8S9V - chains D and E of the 7 polymer chains in the assembly; structure by electron microscopy, 3.00 A resolution.

== Chain D ==
Name: Cas7-2x
Source organism: Synechocystis sp. PCC 6803
UniProt: Q6ZED3 (Q6ZED3_SYNY3); residue numbers follow UniProt; this construct covers 1-522
Sequence (522 residues; numbered 1 to 522; the number before each row is that of its first residue):
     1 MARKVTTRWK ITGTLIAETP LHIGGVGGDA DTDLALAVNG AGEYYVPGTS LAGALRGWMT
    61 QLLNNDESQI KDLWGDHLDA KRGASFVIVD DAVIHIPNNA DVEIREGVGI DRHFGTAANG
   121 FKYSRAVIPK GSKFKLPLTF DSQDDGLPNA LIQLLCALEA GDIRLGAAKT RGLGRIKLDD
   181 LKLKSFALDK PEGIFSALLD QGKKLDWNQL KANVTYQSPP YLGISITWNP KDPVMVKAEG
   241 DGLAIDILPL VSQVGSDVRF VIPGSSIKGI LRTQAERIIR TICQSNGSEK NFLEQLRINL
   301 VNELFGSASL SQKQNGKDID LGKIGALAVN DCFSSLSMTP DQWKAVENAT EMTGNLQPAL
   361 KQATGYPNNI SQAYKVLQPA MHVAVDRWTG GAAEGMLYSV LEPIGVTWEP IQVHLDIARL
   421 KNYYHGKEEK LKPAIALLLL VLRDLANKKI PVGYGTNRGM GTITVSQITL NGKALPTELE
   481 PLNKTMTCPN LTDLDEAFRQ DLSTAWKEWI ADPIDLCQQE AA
Disordered / not traced: 1, 520-522
Bound ions: Mg2+: L397 (shared with 1 residue of chain G)
Reported in the primary citation:
  - catalytic residues: D33, D246
  - Mg2+ coordination: D246
  - mutagenesis - D29A/D31A/D33A, D241A/D246A: abolished catalytic activity with Self-target RNA

== Chain E ==
Name: TIGR03986 family CRISPR-associated RAMP protein
Source organism: Synechocystis sp. PCC 6803
UniProt: Q6ZED5 (Q6ZED5_SYNY3); residues 1-795 here = UniProt positions 1-795
Sequence (795 residues; each row starts with the number of its first residue):
     1 MTVGTLGVVG SAKNLKLQLS FINTRQQYVQ ITLFERNSFK VAEEEFSTEL VEIIKTALPT
    61 LKNKKVEFEE DGDQIKQIRE KGQAWVGAAE QIAPYVLPSG NITETPRNVN ASNFHNPYNF
   121 VPALPRDGIT GDLGDCAPAG HSYYHGDKYS GRIAVKLTTV TPLLIPDASK EEINNNHKTY
   181 PVRIGKDGKP YLPPTSIKGM LRSAYEAVTN SRLAVFEDHD SRLAYRMPAT MGLQMVPARI
   241 EGDNIVLYPG TSRIGNNGRP ANNDPMYAAW LPYYQNRIAY DGSRDYQMAE HGDHVRFWAE
   301 RYTRGNFCYW RVRQIARHNQ NLGNRPERGR NYGQHHSTGV IEQFEGFVYK TNKNIGNKHD
   361 ERVFIIDRES IEIPLSRDLR RKWRELITSY QEIHKKEVDR GDTGPSAVNG AVWSRQIIAD
   421 ESERNLSDGT LCYAHVKKED GQYKILNLYP VMITRGLYEI APVDLLDETL KPATDKKQLS
   481 PADRVFGWVN QRGNGCYKGQ LRIHSVTCQH DDAIDDFGNQ NFSVPLAILG QPKPEQARFY
   541 CADDRKGIPL EDGYDRDDGY SDSEQGLRGR KVYPHHKGLP NGYWSNPTED RSQQAIQGHY
   601 QEYRRPKKDG LEQRDDQNRS VKGWVKPLTE FTFEIDVTNL SEVELGALLW LLTLPDLHFH
   661 RLGGGKPLGF GSVRLDIDPD KTDLRNGAGW RDYYGSLLET SQPDFTTLIS QWINAFQTAV
   721 KEEYGSSSFD QVTFIKASGQ SLQGFHDNAS IHYPRSTPEP KPDGEAFKWF VANEKGRRLA
   781 LPALEKSQSF PIKPS
Disordered / not traced: 1-111, 281-286

== Chain D / chain E interface ==
Pairs across the interface (121; chain D residue first):
  R112(D) - H141(E)
  R112(D) - S142(E)  hydrogen bond (backbone-side chain)
  H113(D) - P138(E)
  H113(D) - A139(E)
  H113(D) - G140(E)
  H113(D) - H141(E)  hydrogen bond (backbone-backbone)
  H113(D) - S142(E)  hydrogen bond (backbone-side chain)
  F114(D) - H141(E)
  F114(D) - Y497(E)  hydrophobic
  F114(D) - K498(E)  hydrogen bond (backbone-backbone)
  G115(D) - H141(E)
  G115(D) - K498(E)
  T116(D) - C496(E)  hydrogen bond
  T116(D) - K498(E)
  N119(D) - N494(E)  hydrogen bond
  P230(D) - K186(E)  hydrogen bond (backbone-side chain)
  K231(D) - T507(E)
  D232(D) - H504(E)
  D232(D) - S505(E)  hydrogen bond (side chain-backbone)
  P233(D) - Y191(E)
  Q274(D) - Y694(E)
  R277(D) - H141(E)  hydrogen bond (side chain-backbone)
  R277(D) - S142(E)
  R277(D) - Y143(E)
  R277(D) - Y144(E)
  I278(D) - Y694(E)  hydrophobic
  R280(D) - S142(E)  hydrogen bond (side chain-backbone)
  R280(D) - Y143(E)
  T281(D) - Y143(E)
  T281(D) - Y144(E)  hydrogen bond (side chain-backbone)
  T281(D) - R691(E)
  I282(D) - R691(E)
  I282(D) - Y694(E)
  Q284(D) - Y143(E)
  Q284(D) - Y144(E)
  Q284(D) - G146(E)
  Q284(D) - R691(E)
  S285(D) - Y143(E)
  N286(D) - Y143(E)
  G287(D) - S142(E)
  T353(D) - A168(E)
  T353(D) - E171(E)
  Q357(D) - S169(E)  hydrogen bond (side chain-backbone)
  Y374(D) - S169(E)
  Y374(D) - K170(E)
  K375(D) - I184(E)
  K375(D) - G185(E)
  K375(D) - K186(E)
  Q378(D) - R183(E)  hydrogen bond
  Q378(D) - I184(E)  hydrogen bond (side chain-backbone)
  P379(D) - S169(E)
  A380(D) - R183(E)
  H382(D) - T195(E)
  V385(D) - V215(E)
  D386(D) - V215(E)
  D386(D) - F216(E)
  D386(D) - E217(E)  hydrogen bond (side chain-backbone)
  D386(D) - H219(E)  salt bridge
  R387(D) - R202(E)
  R387(D) - E206(E)  salt bridge
  R387(D) - L213(E)
  R387(D) - A214(E)
  R387(D) - V215(E)  hydrogen bond (backbone-backbone)
  R387(D) - G569(E)
  R387(D) - R570(E)
  R387(D) - K571(E)  hydrogen bond (backbone-backbone)
  W388(D) - F120(E)
  W388(D) - L213(E)  hydrophobic
  W388(D) - V215(E)
  W388(D) - F216(E)  hydrophobic
  W388(D) - L466(E)  hydrophobic
  W388(D) - L567(E)
  W388(D) - G569(E)
  W388(D) - K571(E)
  T389(D) - P532(E)
  T389(D) - K571(E)  hydrogen bond (backbone-side chain)
  A392(D) - E217(E)
  A393(D) - V215(E)  hydrophobic
  A393(D) - E217(E)
  E394(D) - E217(E)  hydrogen bond (backbone-side chain)
  M396(D) - Q491(E)
  E402(D) - R183(E)  salt bridge
  I404(D) - K186(E)  hydrogen bond (backbone-side chain)
  I404(D) - Y191(E)  hydrophobic
  L439(D) - L697(E)  hydrophobic
  L440(D) - Y694(E)
  R443(D) - Y693(E)  hydrogen bond (side chain-backbone)
  R443(D) - S696(E)  hydrogen bond (side chain-backbone)
  R443(D) - L697(E)
  D444(D) - Y694(E)  hydrogen bond
  N447(D) - R152(E)  hydrogen bond (backbone-side chain)
  K448(D) - R152(E)
  K448(D) - R502(E)  hydrogen bond (backbone-side chain)
  K448(D) - H504(E)
  K448(D) - S505(E)  hydrogen bond
  K448(D) - E634(E)  salt bridge
  K449(D) - W690(E)
  K449(D) - Y694(E)
  P451(D) - R502(E)
  T456(D) - K498(E)  hydrogen bond
  T456(D) - R502(E)
  N457(D) - K198(E)  hydrogen bond (backbone-side chain)
  N457(D) - K498(E)
  N457(D) - G499(E)  hydrogen bond (side chain-backbone)
  N457(D) - L501(E)
  N457(D) - R502(E)
  R458(D) - T195(E)
  R458(D) - K198(E)
  G459(D) - P194(E)
  T462(D) - R502(E)  hydrogen bond
  T462(D) - H504(E)
  N490(D) - E699(E)  hydrogen bond
  R499(D) - L697(E)  hydrogen bond (side chain-backbone)
  R499(D) - L698(E)
  Q500(D) - L698(E)
  S503(D) - S696(E)
  S503(D) - L697(E)  hydrogen bond (side chain-backbone)
  S503(D) - L698(E)
  W506(D) - Y694(E)  hydrogen bond (side chain-backbone)
  W506(D) - G695(E)
  K507(D) - G695(E)
Other interface residues (no listed pair), chain D (70 interface residues in all): S288, M352, M381, A384, G390, G391, G405, A436, L491, E496, L502, I510
Other interface residues (no listed pair), chain E (68 interface residues in all): H145, D167, I173, G188, S203, K476, Q500, P534, Y540, Y573, G687

== In short ==
Chain D and chain E form an interface of 70 and 68 residues respectively, with 34 hydrogen bonds and 4 salt
bridges. Among the polar pairs are D386(D)-H219(E), R387(D)-E206(E) and E402(D)-R183(E). The paper reports
catalytic residues D33(D) and D246(D); D29A/D31A/D33A and D241A/D246A of chain D abolish catalytic activity
with Self-target RNA.
Chain D is Cas7-2x and chain E is TIGR03986 family CRISPR-associated RAMP protein, both from Synechocystis sp.
PCC 6803; the structure, CRISPR-Cas type III-D effector complex bound to a self-target RNA in the pre-cleavage
state, was determined by electron microscopy (same publication as 8S9T, 8S9U and 8S9X).
